5K1D - chain A; structure by X-ray diffraction, 1.94 A resolution.

# Chain A
Protein: Beta-lactamase
Source organism: Enterobacter aerogenes
Notes: EC 3.5.2.6
Reference sequence: Q99QC1 (Q99QC1_ENTAE); residues 1-359 here correspond to UniProt positions 24-382 (UniProt number = residue number + 23)
Chain sequence (366 residues; row label = number of the first residue in the row; numbers below 1 keep their minus sign (Met-6 is residue -6)):
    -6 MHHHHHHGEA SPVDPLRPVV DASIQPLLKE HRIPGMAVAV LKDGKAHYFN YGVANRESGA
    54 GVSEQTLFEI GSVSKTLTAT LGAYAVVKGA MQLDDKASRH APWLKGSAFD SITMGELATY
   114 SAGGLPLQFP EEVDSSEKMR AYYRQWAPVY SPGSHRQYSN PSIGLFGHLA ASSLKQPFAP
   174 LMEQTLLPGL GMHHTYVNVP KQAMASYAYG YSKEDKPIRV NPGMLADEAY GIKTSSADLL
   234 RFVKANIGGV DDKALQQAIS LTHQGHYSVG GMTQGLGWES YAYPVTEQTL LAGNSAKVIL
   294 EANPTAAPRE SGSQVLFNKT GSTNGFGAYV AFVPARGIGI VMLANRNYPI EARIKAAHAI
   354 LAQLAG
Not modelled in the structure: -6 to -2, 305-306
Differences from the reference sequence: expression tag (-6 to 0)
Ion coordination: Cd2+ site 1: His0, His148; Cd2+ site 2 near His161 (its only coordinating residue here); Cd2+ site 3: Asp244, His259; Cd2+ site 4 near Val278 (its only coordinating residue here); Cd2+ site 5 near Gly359 (its only coordinating residue here)
Small-molecule neighbours: guanosine-5'-monophosphate (5GP): Ser65, Leu120, Gln121, Tyr151, Ile292, Leu293, Lys312, Thr313, Gly314, Ser315, Asn340, Ile343, Arg346
Swiss-Prot annotation at these positions:
  - active site: Ser65 (Acyl-ester intermediate)
  - binding site (AMP): Ser65, Tyr151, Ser315
  - binding site (GMP): Ser65, Gln121, Tyr151, Thr313, Ser315, Asn340
  - binding site (IMP): Ser65, Gln121, Tyr151, Thr313, Ser315, Asn340
From the paper describing this entry:
  - binding site for guanosine-5'-monophosphate: Ser65, Leu120, Gln121, Tyr151, Ile292, Leu293, Thr313, Ser315, Asn340, Ile343

# Summary
Chain A binds guanosine-5'-monophosphate. His0 and His148 form the Cd2+ site 1. Asp244 and His259 coordinate
Cd2+ site 3. UniProt lists active-site residue Ser65, 3 AMP-binding residues, 6 GMP-binding residues and 6
IMP-binding residues. From the paper: a binding site for guanosine-5'-monophosphate at Ser65, Leu120 and
Gln121 among others.
Chain A is Beta-lactamase (Enterobacter aerogenes); the structure, Crystal structure of a class C beta
lactamase/compound1 complex, was determined by X-ray diffraction (same publication as 5K1F).
